Entry 7B04 (X-ray diffraction, 2.97 A resolution); this record covers chains A and C of the 3 polymer chains in the assembly.

# Chain A
Name: Nitrite oxidoreductase subunit B
From: Kuenenia stuttgartiensis
Notes: EC 1.7.99.4
UniProtKB: Q1PZD5 (Q1PZD5_KUEST); residues 1-410 here = UniProt positions 1-410
Amino-acid sequence (410 residues; row label = number of the first residue in the row):
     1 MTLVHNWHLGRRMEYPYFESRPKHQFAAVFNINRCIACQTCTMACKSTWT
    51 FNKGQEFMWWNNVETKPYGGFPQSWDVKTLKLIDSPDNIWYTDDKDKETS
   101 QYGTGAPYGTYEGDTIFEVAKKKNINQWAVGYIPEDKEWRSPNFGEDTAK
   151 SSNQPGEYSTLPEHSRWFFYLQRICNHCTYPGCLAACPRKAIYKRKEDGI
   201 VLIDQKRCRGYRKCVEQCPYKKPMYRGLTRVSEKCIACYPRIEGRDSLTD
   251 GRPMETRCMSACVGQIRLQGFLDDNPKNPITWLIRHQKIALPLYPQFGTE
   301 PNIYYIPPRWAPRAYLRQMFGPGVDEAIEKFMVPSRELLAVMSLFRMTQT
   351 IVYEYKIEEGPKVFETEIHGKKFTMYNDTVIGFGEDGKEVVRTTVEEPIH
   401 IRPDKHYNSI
Not modelled in the structure: 1
Bound ions: 4Fe-4S cluster Fe site 1: C35, C38, C41, C262; 4Fe-4S cluster Fe site 2: C45, C235, C238, T256, C258; 4Fe-4S cluster Fe site 3: C175, C178, C183, C218; 3Fe-4S cluster Fe: C187, C208, C214
Ligand contacts:
  - 3Fe-4S cluster (F3S): C187, P188, R189, A191, I192, I203, C208, R209, G210, Y211, R212, K213, C214, S232
  - heme (HEM): P188, R189, R209, Y211
  - 4Fe-4S cluster (SF4), molecule 1: C35, I36, A37, C38, Q39, T40, C41, V63, Q172, A261, C262, V263, G264, I266, R267
  - 4Fe-4S cluster (SF4), molecule 2: C45, W49, W60, N61, I174, C235, I236, A237, C238, T256, R257, C258
  - 4Fe-4S cluster (SF4), molecule 3: C175, N176, H177, C178, P181, G182, C183, V201, C218, Y220, K222, P223, K234

# Chain C
Name: Nitrite oxidoreductase subunit C
From: Kuenenia stuttgartiensis
UniProtKB: Q1PZD4 (Q1PZD4_KUEST); residues 1-322 here = UniProt positions 1-322
Amino-acid sequence (322 residues; row label = number of the first residue in the row):
     1 MKKFYRLLGSSSVALLGCLFLSVALCIAEEAEGVKGVAEEELTPAKEVLN
    51 VKYMQIDVPAHITVGALEGAFKNAEGVQVKLQKQDKAFPNGGGSVNSAEI
   101 KAIHDGITIYFQVIWDDATDNKQAIATQEFRDGAALMFPLGKITISPEEP
   151 FSPRMGDRQKPVNLWHWKADWEADLLATGGIEECPARYPNMHDDFSTNPH
   201 SVNYHKGVIQSAAELSGGYAAHNLLSLPRGRAVEDLNAEGFGTLTSQDHQ
   251 DVDGCSKFENKKWTVVFCRSLNTGDPLDVQFVPGESTYFNMAVWNGDRED
   301 RNGQKNISIQWHPLSLERIAWQ
Not modelled in the structure: 1-30
Bound ions: Ca2+ site 1: D117, T119, N121, D132, N295; heme Fe near M155 (its only coordinating residue here); Ca2+ site 2: D235, Q247, H249, D251, D278
Ligand contacts: heme (HEM): E41, Q84, K86, A87, R131, A135, L136, M137, P153, R154, M155, L164, H166, F241, G242, T243, L244, N290, M291, A292, W294, R301, N302, G303, K305, I307, S308
Reported in the primary citation:
  - heme coordination: M155, K305

# Interface between chain A and chain C
Contacting residue pairs (74):
  F51(A) - I209(C)  hydrophobic
  F51(A) - E214(C)
  N52(A) - I209(C)  hydrogen bond (side chain-backbone)
  N52(A) - E214(C)  hydrogen bond (side chain-backbone)
  N52(A) - L215(C)
  K53(A) - E183(C)  salt bridge
  K53(A) - S196(C)
  K53(A) - Q210(C)
  G54(A) - C184(C)
  E56(A) - M191(C)
  F57(A) - T127(C)
  N126(A) - F88(C)
  N126(A) - P89(C)
  N126(A) - N90(C)  hydrogen bond
  Q127(A) - F88(C)
  Q127(A) - P89(C)
  Q127(A) - N90(C)  hydrogen bond (side chain-backbone)
  Q127(A) - Q304(C)
  W128(A) - E32(C)
  W128(A) - G33(C)
  W128(A) - F88(C)
  I133(A) - T127(C)
  I133(A) - R301(C)
  P134(A) - T127(C)
  E135(A) - Q128(C)
  D136(A) - Q128(C)  hydrogen bond (backbone-side chain)
  D136(A) - R187(C)  salt bridge
  D136(A) - Y188(C)  hydrogen bond
  P188(A) - P89(C)
  P188(A) - G242(C)
  P188(A) - N302(C)
  R189(A) - G242(C)
  R189(A) - L244(C)  hydrogen bond (side chain-backbone)
  Q205(A) - G217(C)
  Q205(A) - G218(C)
  Q205(A) - N223(C)  hydrogen bond (backbone-side chain)
  K206(A) - N223(C)
  C208(A) - N223(C)  hydrogen bond (backbone-side chain)
  R209(A) - H166(C)  hydrogen bond
  R209(A) - K168(C)
  R209(A) - L225(C)
  R209(A) - E234(C)  salt bridge
  R209(A) - L236(C)
  R209(A) - L244(C)
  Y211(A) - R301(C)  hydrogen bond (backbone-side chain)
  Y211(A) - N302(C)
  R212(A) - A126(C)  hydrogen bond (side chain-backbone)
  R212(A) - T127(C)  hydrogen bond (side chain-backbone)
  R212(A) - E129(C)  hydrogen bond (side chain-backbone)
  R212(A) - F130(C)
  R212(A) - R301(C)
  K213(A) - P89(C)
  K213(A) - R301(C)
  K213(A) - N302(C)
  K213(A) - Q304(C)  hydrogen bond
  E216(A) - R301(C)  salt bridge
  Y225(A) - A124(C)  hydrogen bond (side chain-backbone)
  Y225(A) - I125(C)
  Y225(A) - A126(C)
  Y225(A) - T127(C)
  R226(A) - L215(C)  hydrogen bond (side chain-backbone)
  R226(A) - S216(C)
  G227(A) - I125(C)
  L228(A) - E183(C)
  T229(A) - Y219(C)
  T229(A) - L225(C)
  T229(A) - S226(C)  hydrogen bond (backbone-side chain)
  R230(A) - I125(C)
  R230(A) - D174(C)  salt bridge
  R230(A) - I181(C)
  R230(A) - E182(C)  hydrogen bond (side chain-backbone)
  R230(A) - L225(C)
  V231(A) - N223(C)
  E233(A) - G217(C)
Interface residues without a listed pair, chain A (33 interface residues in all): W139, V215
Interface residues without a listed pair, chain C (45 interface residues in all): D85, R131, D193, A221

# Summary
33 residues of chain A and 45 residues of chain C are in contact; the contacts include 19 hydrogen bonds and 5
salt bridges. Polar contacts include K53(A)-E183(C), D136(A)-R187(C) and R209(A)-E234(C). Heme is bound
between chain A and chain C. From the paper: heme coordination by M155(C) and K305(C).
Here chain A is Nitrite oxidoreductase subunit B and chain C is Nitrite oxidoreductase subunit C, both from
Kuenenia stuttgartiensis. Entry 7B04 (Structure of Nitrite oxidoreductase (Nxr) from the anammox bacterium
Kuenenia stuttgartiensis) was determined by X-ray diffraction.
